Entry 8UGY (electron microscopy, 3.31 A resolution); this record covers chains A and R of the 4 polymer chains in the assembly.

Chain A:
Molecule: Guanine nucleotide-binding protein G(i) subunit alpha-1
Organism: Homo sapiens
UniProt: P63096 (GNAI1_HUMAN); numbering as in UniProt (aligned over 1-354)
Chain sequence (354 residues; row label = number of the first residue in the row):
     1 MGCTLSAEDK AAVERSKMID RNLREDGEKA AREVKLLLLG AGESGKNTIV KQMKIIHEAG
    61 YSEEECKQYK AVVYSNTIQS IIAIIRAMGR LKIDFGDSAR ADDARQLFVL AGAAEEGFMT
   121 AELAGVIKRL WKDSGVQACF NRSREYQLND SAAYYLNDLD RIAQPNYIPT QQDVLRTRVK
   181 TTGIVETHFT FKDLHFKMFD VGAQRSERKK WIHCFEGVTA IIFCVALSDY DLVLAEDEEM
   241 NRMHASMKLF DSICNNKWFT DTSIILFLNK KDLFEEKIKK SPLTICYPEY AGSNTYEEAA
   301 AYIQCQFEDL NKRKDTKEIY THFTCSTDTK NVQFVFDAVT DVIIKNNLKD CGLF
Disordered / not traced: 1-3, 55-181, 234-240
Construct notes: engineered mutation N47 (Ser in P63096), A203 (Gly in P63096), A245 (Glu in P63096), S326 (Ala in P63096)
Curated features (UniProtKB/Swiss-Prot):
  - region: K35 to K46, T48 (G1 motif), D173 to T181 (G2 motif), F196 to G202, Q204, R205 (G3 motif), I265 to D272 (G4 motif), T324, C325, T327 to T329 (G5 motif)
  - binding site (GTP): E43 to K46, T48, S151, L175 to T181, D200 to G202, Q204, N269 to D272
  - binding site (Mg(2+)): T181
  - modified residue: R178 (ADP-ribosylarginine), Q204 (Deamidated glutamine), C351 (ADP-ribosylcysteine)
  - lipidation: G2 (N-myristoyl glycine), C3 (S-palmitoyl cysteine)
  - natural variant: G40 (G40C: In NEDHISB; G40R: In NEDHISB), G45 (G45D: In NEDHISB), T48 (T48I: In NEDHISB; T48K: In NEDHISB), Q52 (Q52P: In NEDHISB), S75 (deletion: In NEDHISB; uncertain significance), Q172 (deletion: In NEDHISB), D173 (D173V: In NEDHISB), E186 to F189 (deletion: In NEDHISB; uncertain significance), C224 (C224Y: In NEDHISB), K270 (K270N: In NEDHISB; K270R: In NEDHISB), D272 (D272G: In NEDHISB), V332 (V332E: In NEDHISB; uncertain significance)
  - mutagenesis: G42 (G42R: Abolishes switch to an activated conformation and dissociation from beta and gamma subunits upon GTP binding. Abolishes interaction with RGS family members), E116 (E116L: Enhances interaction (inactive GDP-bound) with RGS14), Q147 (Q147L: Enhances interaction (inactive GDP-bound) with RGS14)

Chain R:
Molecule: 5-hydroxytryptamine receptor 1E
Organism: Homo sapiens
UniProt: P28566 (5HT1E_HUMAN); residue numbers follow UniProt; this construct covers 20-358
Chain sequence (339 residues; numbered 20 to 358; the number before each row is that of its first residue):
    20 TEKMLICMTL VVITTLTTLL NLAVIMAIGT TKKLHQPANY LICSLAVTDL LVAVLVMPLS
    80 IIYIVMDRWK LGYFLCEVWL SVDMTCCTCS IWHLCVIALD RYWAITNAIE YARKRTAKRA
   140 ALMILTVWTI SIFISMPPLF WRSHRRLSPP PSQCTIQHDH VIYTIYSTLG AFYIPLTLIL
   200 ILYYRIYHAA KSLYQKRGSS RHLSNRSTDS QNSFASCKLT QTFCVSDFST SDPTTEFEKF
   260 HASIRIPPFD NDLDHPGERQ QISSTRERKA ARILGLILGA FILSWLPFFI KELIVGLSIY
   320 TVSSEVADFL TWLGYVNSLI NPLLYTSFNE DFKLAFKKL
Disordered / not traced: 161-169, 217-282
Construct notes: engineered mutation W111 (Leu in P28566)
Curated features (UniProtKB/Swiss-Prot):
  - motif: D119 to Y121 (DRY motif), N340 to Y344 (NPxxY motif)
  - binding site (serotonin): D102, C106
  - mutagenesis: E311 (E311A: Increased G(i)/(o)-coupled receptor activity)
Disulfide bonds: C95-C173
Ligand contacts: Mianserin (WRU): L99, D102, M103, C106, T107, I175, S186, A190, W304, F307, F308, E311, T330, Y334
Reported in the primary citation:
  - binding site for Mianserin: L99, D102, M103, C106, T107, I175, A190, W304, F307, F308, E311, T330, Y334
  - conformationally variable residues (order/disorder transition, side-chain flip): L158 to W160, I175, E311
  - mutagenesis - I175A, E311D, E311N: decreased signaling in response to 5-HT
  - mutagenesis - I175F: unchanged signaling in response to 5-HT
  - mutagenesis - I175F: unchanged signaling in response to Mianserin
  - mutagenesis - I175F: unchanged signaling in response to setiptiline
  - mutagenesis - H177A, H177F, H177T, T330V (Emax= 64.4% of 5-HT): decreased signaling in response to Mianserin
  - mutagenesis - E311Q, T330V (Emax = 62.1% of 5-HT): decreased signaling in response to setiptiline
  - mutagenesis - L111W: increased stability (citing earlier work)
  - allosteric site: Y213, R216 (from molecular simulation)

Interface between chain A and chain R:
Contacting residue pairs (31):
  R32(A) - R132(R)
  D193(A) - R132(R)  hydrogen bond (backbone-side chain)
  L194(A) - I128(R)  hydrophobic
  L194(A) - R132(R)
  E318(A) - R216(R)  salt bridge
  T340(A) - I128(R)
  D341(A) - K215(R)  salt bridge
  D341(A) - R216(R)  salt bridge
  I343(A) - A127(R)  hydrophobic
  I343(A) - I128(R)  hydrophobic
  I344(A) - I124(R)
  I344(A) - A127(R)  hydrophobic
  I344(A) - L212(R)  hydrophobic
  K345(A) - R216(R)
  N347(A) - A123(R)  hydrogen bond (side chain-backbone)
  N347(A) - A127(R)
  L348(A) - I124(R)  hydrophobic
  L348(A) - L212(R)  hydrophobic
  K349(A) - E349(R)
  D350(A) - N348(R)  hydrogen bond (backbone-side chain)
  C351(A) - R120(R)
  C351(A) - I124(R)  hydrophobic
  G352(A) - I292(R)
  G352(A) - F347(R)
  L353(A) - I205(R)  hydrophobic
  L353(A) - Y213(R)  hydrogen bond (backbone-side chain)
  L353(A) - A289(R)
  L353(A) - I292(R)  hydrophobic
  L353(A) - L293(R)  hydrophobic
  F354(A) - Y213(R)  hydrophobic
  F354(A) - R285(R)
Also at the interface, not in a pair above, chain A (18 interface residues in all): Y320
Also at the interface, not in a pair above, chain R (20 interface residues in all): A209, D350

Overview:
18 residues of chain A face 20 of chain R across their interface, with 4 hydrogen bonds and 3 salt bridges.
Polar contacts include E318(A)-R216(R), D341(A)-K215(R) and D341(A)-R216(R). The paper reports a binding site
for Mianserin at L99(R), D102(R) and M103(R) among others; H177A, H177F and H177T of chain R, among others,
reduce signaling in response to Mianserin; 10 substitutions were tested in all.
Here chain A is Guanine nucleotide-binding protein G(i) subunit alpha-1 and chain R is 5-hydroxytryptamine
receptor 1E, both from Homo sapiens. Entry 8UGY (Serotonin 1E receptor (5-HT1eR)-Gi1 Complex bound with
Mianserin) was determined by electron microscopy, deposited together with 8UH3.
